3MHV - chains C and A; structure by X-ray diffraction, 3.10 A resolution.

== Chain C ==
Name: Vacuolar protein sorting-associated protein 4
From: Saccharomyces cerevisiae
Reference sequence: P52917 (VPS4_YEAST); residue numbers follow UniProt; this construct covers 299-413
Chain sequence (117 residues; each row starts with the number of its first residue):
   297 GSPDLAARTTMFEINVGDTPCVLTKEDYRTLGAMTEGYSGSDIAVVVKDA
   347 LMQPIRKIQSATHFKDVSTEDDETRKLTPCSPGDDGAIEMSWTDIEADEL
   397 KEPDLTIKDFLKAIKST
Not modelled in the structure: 365-368, 388-398
Differences from the reference sequence: expression tag (297-298)
What the authors report for this chain:
  - conformationally variable residues (loop rearrangement): S377 to D381

== Chain A ==
Name: Vacuolar protein sorting-associated protein VTA1
From: Saccharomyces cerevisiae
Reference sequence: Q06263 (VTA1_YEAST); numbering as in UniProt (aligned over 289-330)
Chain sequence (42 residues; row label = number of the first residue in the row):
   289 DRASKIEQIQKLAKYAISALNYEDLPTAKDELTKALDLLNSI
UniProt features mapped onto this chain:
  - mutagenesis: K299 (K299A: Abolishes interaction with VSP4), K302 (K302A: Abolishes interaction with VSP4), Y303 (Y303A: Abolishes interaction with VSP4, no effect on dimerization), S306 (S306A: Diminishes interaction with VSP4), Y310 (Y310A: Abolishes interaction with VSP4, no effect on dimerization), E311 (E311A: Abolishes interaction with VSP4 and dimerization), D312 (D312A: Abolishes interaction with VSP4 and dimerization), L320 (L320E: Abolishes dimerization), K322 (K322A: No effect on interaction with VSP4), L327 (L327E: Abolishes dimerization)

== How chain C and chain A interact ==
Pairs across the interface (10):
  A357(C) - Y310(A)
  H359(C) - Y303(A)
  P375(C) - Y310(A)  hydrogen bond (backbone-side chain)
  C376(C) - Y310(A)  hydrogen bond (backbone-side chain)
  S377(C) - Y310(A)
  S377(C) - D312(A)
  P378(C) - T315(A)
  G379(C) - D312(A)
  G379(C) - T315(A)
  E385(C) - Y303(A)  hydrogen bond
Also at the interface, not in a pair above, chain C (10 interface residues in all): K353, S356
Also at the interface, not in a pair above, chain A (7 interface residues in all): S306, A307, N309
From the paper, about this interface:
  - pairs named by the authors: K353(C)-Y310(A), A357(C)-Y310(A), H359(C)-Y303(A), P375(C)-Y310(A), C376(C)-Y310(A) (backbone contact), S377(C)-Y310(A), E385(C)-Y303(A)
  - interface residues, chain C: K353(C), S356(C), P375(C)
  - hot spots on chain C (mutagenesis) - H359D (280 +/- 12 uM): decreased binding to Vacuolar protein sorting-associated protein VTA1 (chain A)
  - interface residues, chain A: Y303(A), S306(A), A307(A), N309(A), Y310(A), D312(A), T315(A)
  - hot spots on chain A (mutagenesis) - Y303A, A307D: abolished binding to Vacuolar protein sorting-associated protein 4 (chain C)
  - hot spots on chain A (mutagenesis) - S306R, D312A, T315R (440 +/- 61 uM): decreased binding to Vacuolar protein sorting-associated protein 4 (chain C)

== In short ==
10 residues of chain C and 7 residues of chain A are in contact; the contacts include 3 hydrogen bonds. Polar
contacts include P375(C)-Y310(A), C376(C)-Y310(A) and E385(C)-Y303(A). The paper describes contacts between
K353(C) and Y310(A), A357(C) and Y310(A) and H359(C) and Y303(A) among others; a backbone contact between
C376(C) and Y310(A). The paper reports that S306R, D312A and T315R of chain A reduce binding to Vacuolar
protein sorting-associated protein 4 (chain C); interface residues K353(C), S356(C) and Y303(A) among others;
6 substitutions were tested in all.
Chain C is Vacuolar protein sorting-associated protein 4 and chain A is Vacuolar protein sorting-associated
protein VTA1, both from Saccharomyces cerevisiae; the structure, Crystal Structure of Vps4 and Vta1, was
determined by X-ray diffraction.
